PDB entry 2AXH | X-ray diffraction, 2.70 A resolution | chains A and B

# Chain A (and B)
Name: T cell receptor beta chain
From: Homo sapiens
Notes: fragment: extracellular domain; engineered mutation(s): F104Y, C187S; chain B of this document is another copy of the same molecule, construct and numbering; everything in this record applies to it too
Reference sequence: P01850 (TCB_HUMAN); residues 115-244 here correspond to UniProt positions 1-130 (UniProt number = residue number - 114)
Sequence (242 residues; each row starts with the number of its first residue):
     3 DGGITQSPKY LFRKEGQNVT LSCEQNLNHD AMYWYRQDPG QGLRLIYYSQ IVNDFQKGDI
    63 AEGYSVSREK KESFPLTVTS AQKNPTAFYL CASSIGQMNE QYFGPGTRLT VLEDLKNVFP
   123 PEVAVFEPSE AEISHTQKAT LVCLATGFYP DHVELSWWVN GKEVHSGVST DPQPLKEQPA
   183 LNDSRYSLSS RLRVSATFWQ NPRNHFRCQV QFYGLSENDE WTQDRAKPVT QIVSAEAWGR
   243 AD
Cystine bridges: Cys-25/Cys-93, Cys-145/Cys-210
Modified positions: Mse-34 (selenomethionine; parent Met); Mse-100 (selenomethionine; parent Met)
What the authors report for this chain:
  - conformationally variable residues (loop rearrangement, side-chain flip): Gln-8 to Tyr-12, Asp-40 to Gly-44, Tyr-50, Asn-55, Ser-82 to Thr-88, Ile-97 to Asn-101
  - contacts within the chain: His-31/Ser-95 (hydrogen bond)
  - self-association interface (contacts with another copy of this molecule): Asp-40 to Gly-44

# Interface between chain A and chain B
Contacting residue pairs - 50 pairs, chain A then chain B:
  Thr-7(A) / Phe-200(B)
  Gln-8(A) / Asn-162(B)  hydrogen bond (backbone-side chain)
  Ser-9(A) / Asn-162(B)
  Pro-10(A) / Asn-162(B)
  Gln-19(A) / Arg-205(B)  hydrogen bond
  Val-21(A) / Arg-205(B)
  Thr-22(A) / Asn-203(B)  hydrogen bond (backbone-side chain)
  Ser-24(A) / Phe-200(B)
  Ser-24(A) / Asn-203(B)  hydrogen bond
  Ser-24(A) / Asn-206(B)  hydrogen bond
  Glu-26(A) / Ser-197(B)  hydrogen bond
  Glu-26(A) / Thr-199(B)  hydrogen bond
  Glu-26(A) / Phe-200(B)
  Asn-28(A) / Ser-168(B)
  Lys-72(A) / Gln-139(B)
  Glu-156(A) / Lys-164(B)  salt bridge
  Trp-160(A) / Trp-160(B)  hydrophobic
  Asn-162(A) / Gln-8(B)  hydrogen bond (side chain-backbone)
  Asn-162(A) / Ser-9(B)
  Asn-162(A) / Pro-10(B)
  Asn-162(A) / Tyr-215(B)
  Gly-163(A) / Tyr-215(B)
  Lys-164(A) / Glu-156(B)  salt bridge
  Ser-197(A) / Glu-26(B)  hydrogen bond
  Thr-199(A) / Glu-26(B)  hydrogen bond
  Phe-200(A) / Ser-24(B)
  Phe-200(A) / Glu-26(B)
  Asn-203(A) / Thr-22(B)  hydrogen bond (side chain-backbone)
  Asn-203(A) / Ser-24(B)  hydrogen bond
  Pro-204(A) / Ser-218(B)  hydrogen bond (backbone-side chain)
  Arg-205(A) / Gln-19(B)
  Arg-205(A) / Asn-20(B)
  Arg-205(A) / Val-21(B)
  Asn-206(A) / Ser-24(B)  hydrogen bond
  His-207(A) / Thr-232(B)
  Arg-209(A) / Ile-234(B)
  Gln-213(A) / Gly-163(B)
  Tyr-215(A) / Gly-163(B)
  Leu-217(A) / Trp-240(B)
  Ser-218(A) / Pro-204(B)
  Ser-218(A) / Trp-240(B)  hydrogen bond
  Glu-219(A) / Trp-240(B)
  Thr-232(A) / His-207(B)
  Thr-232(A) / Trp-240(B)
  Ile-234(A) / Arg-209(B)
  Glu-238(A) / Thr-232(B)
  Trp-240(A) / Leu-217(B)
  Trp-240(A) / Ser-218(B)
  Trp-240(A) / Glu-219(B)
  Trp-240(A) / Thr-232(B)
Also at the interface, not in a pair above, chain A (41 interface residues in all): Lys-11, Leu-13, Phe-14, Asn-20, Leu-23, Gln-211, Val-231
Also at the interface, not in a pair above, chain B (41 interface residues in all): Thr-7, Leu-13, Leu-23, Ser-75, Gln-211, Gln-213, Asn-220, Val-231, Glu-238
The authors on this interface:
  - residue pairs: Asn-28(A)/Ser-168(B)

# In short
Chain A and chain B each contribute 41 residues to their interface, with 15 hydrogen bonds and 2 salt bridges.
Among the polar pairs are Glu-156(A)/Lys-164(B), Gln-8(A)/Asn-162(B) and Gln-19(A)/Arg-205(B). The paper
describes a contact between Asn-28(A) and Ser-168(B). The paper reports conformational variability at
Gln-8(A), Asp-40(A) and Tyr-50(A) among others; a self-association interface involving Asp-40(A).
Chain A and chain B are both T cell receptor beta chain (Homo sapiens); the structure, Crystal structures of T
cell receptor beta chains related to rheumatoid arthritis, was determined by X-ray diffraction (same
publication as 2AXJ).
